PDB entry 7TYX | electron microscopy, 2.55 A resolution | chains P and R of the 7 polymer chains in the assembly

# Chain P
Protein: amylin peptide
UniProtKB: P12969 (IAPP_RAT); residues 1-37 here correspond to UniProt positions 38-74 (UniProt number = residue number + 37)
Sequence (38 residues; each row starts with the number of its first residue):
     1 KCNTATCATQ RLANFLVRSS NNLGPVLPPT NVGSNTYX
Sequence notes: amidation (38)
Modified / non-standard residues: NH2 (amino group) at position 38
UniProt features mapped onto this chain:
  - modified residue: Tyr37 (Tyrosine amide)
Cystine bridges: Cys2-Cys7

# Chain R
Protein: Calcitonin receptor
From: Homo sapiens
UniProtKB: P30988 (CALCR_HUMAN), isoform P30988-2; residues 25-474 here = UniProt positions 25-474
Sequence (501 residues; numbered -7 to 493; the number before each row is that of its first residue; numbers below 1 keep their minus sign (Met-7 is residue -7)):
    -7 MKTIIALSYI FCLVFADYKD DDDLEVLFQG PAAFSNQTYP TIEPKPFLYV VGRKKMMDAQ
    53 YKCYDRMQQL PAYQGEGPYC NRTWDGWLCW DDTPAGVLSY QFCPDYFPDF DPSEKVTKYC
   113 DEKGVWFKHP ENNRTWSNYT MCNAFTPEKL KNAYVLYYLA IVGHSLSIFT LVISLGIFVF
   173 FRSLGCQRVT LHKNMFLTYI LNSMIIIIHL VEVVPNGELV RRDPVSCKIL HFFHQYMMAC
   233 NYFWMLCEGI YLHTLIVVAV FTEKQRLRWY YLLGWGFPLV PTTIHAITRA VYFNDNCWLS
   293 VETHLLYIIH GPVMAALVVN FFFLLNIVRV LVTKMRETHE AESHMYLKAV KATMILVPLL
   353 GIQFVVFPWR PSNKMLGKIY DYVMHSLIHF QGFFVATIYC FCNNEVQTTV KRQWAQFKIQ
   413 WNQRWGRRPS NRSARAAAAA AEAGDIPIYI CHQELRNEPA NNQGEESAEI IPLNIIEQES
   473 SAPAGLEVLF QGPHHHHHHH H
Not modelled in the structure: -7 to 38, 114-116, 407-493
Sequence notes: expression tag (-7 to 24, 475-493); conflict Leu447 (Pro in P30988)
UniProt features mapped onto this chain:
  - glycosylation (N-linked (GlcNAc...) asparagine): Asn28, Asn73, Asn125, Asn130
Cystine bridges: Cys55-Cys81, Cys72-Cys112, Cys95-Cys134, Cys219-Cys289
Covalent attachments: N-acetylglucosamine (NAG) linked to Asn73, Asn125, Asn130

# Chain P / chain R interface
Residue-residue contacts - 82 pairs, chain P then chain R:
  Lys1(P) - Val293(R)
  Lys1(P) - Glu294(R)  hydrogen bond (backbone-backbone)
  Lys1(P) - Tyr299(R)  hydrogen bond (backbone-side chain)
  Cys2(P) - Val293(R)  hydrogen bond (backbone-backbone)
  Cys2(P) - Tyr299(R)
  Asn3(P) - Tyr299(R)
  Asn3(P) - Pro360(R)
  Asn3(P) - Trp361(R)
  Asn3(P) - Arg362(R)
  Thr4(P) - Pro360(R)
  Ala5(P) - Phe356(R)  hydrophobic
  Ala5(P) - Phe359(R)
  Ala5(P) - Pro360(R)
  Ala5(P) - Tyr372(R)
  Ala5(P) - Met376(R)  hydrophobic
  Ala5(P) - Ile380(R)
  Thr6(P) - Tyr234(R)
  Thr6(P) - His302(R)  hydrogen bond
  Thr6(P) - Val305(R)
  Thr6(P) - Met306(R)
  Thr6(P) - Phe356(R)
  Cys7(P) - His302(R)  hydrogen bond
  Ala8(P) - His377(R)
  Ala8(P) - Ile380(R)  hydrophobic
  Gln10(P) - Gln227(R)  hydrogen bond
  Gln10(P) - Met230(R)
  Gln10(P) - Val293(R)
  Gln10(P) - His302(R)  hydrogen bond
  Leu12(P) - Ala145(R)
  Leu12(P) - Leu148(R)
  Leu12(P) - Tyr149(R)
  Leu12(P) - His377(R)
  Ala13(P) - His201(R)
  Ala13(P) - Val206(R)  hydrophobic
  Asn14(P) - Leu291(R)
  Asn14(P) - Val293(R)
  Asn14(P) - Glu294(R)
  Phe15(P) - Lys141(R)
  Phe15(P) - Leu142(R)  hydrophobic
  Phe15(P) - Ala145(R)  hydrophobic
  Leu16(P) - Ala145(R)  hydrophobic
  Leu16(P) - Tyr149(R)  hydrophobic
  Leu16(P) - Val206(R)  hydrophobic
  Val17(P) - Val206(R)
  Val17(P) - Leu291(R)  hydrophobic
  Arg18(P) - Asp97(R)
  Arg18(P) - Phe99(R)  hydrogen bond (side chain-backbone)
  Arg18(P) - Pro100(R)  hydrogen bond (side chain-backbone)
  Arg18(P) - Phe102(R)  hydrogen bond (side chain-backbone)
  Ser19(P) - Pro100(R)
  Ser19(P) - Leu142(R)
  Ser20(P) - Leu142(R)
  Ser20(P) - Tyr146(R)  hydrogen bond
  Asn22(P) - Pro207(R)
  Asn22(P) - Gly209(R)
  Leu23(P) - Tyr146(R)  hydrophobic
  Leu23(P) - Tyr149(R)  hydrophobic
  Pro29(P) - Asp101(R)
  Thr30(P) - Phe99(R)
  Thr30(P) - Asp101(R)
  Thr30(P) - Phe102(R)
  Thr30(P) - Asn135(R)  hydrogen bond (backbone-side chain)
  Val32(P) - Trp128(R)
  Val32(P) - Tyr131(R)
  Val32(P) - Asn135(R)
  Gly33(P) - Trp128(R)  hydrogen bond (backbone-side chain)
  Ser34(P) - His121(R)
  Ser34(P) - Glu123(R)
  Ser34(P) - Asn124(R)
  Ser34(P) - Trp128(R)
  Asn35(P) - Asn124(R)
  Thr36(P) - Trp79(R)
  Thr36(P) - Trp128(R)  hydrogen bond (backbone-side chain)
  Tyr37(P) - Asp77(R)
  Tyr37(P) - Gly78(R)
  Tyr37(P) - Trp79(R)
  Tyr37(P) - Trp128(R)
  Tyr37(P) - Ser129(R)
  Tyr37(P) - Tyr131(R)
  NH2_38(P) - Thr127(R)
  NH2_38(P) - Trp128(R)
  NH2_38(P) - Ser129(R)
Also at the interface, not in a pair above, chain P (32 interface residues in all): Arg11, Pro28, Asn31
Also at the interface, not in a pair above, chain R (55 interface residues in all): Pro104, Thr132, Leu202, Asn208, Val212, His226, Ser292, His296, Leu298, Leu309

# Summary
Chain P and chain R form an interface of 32 and 55 residues respectively, with 14 hydrogen bonds. Among the
polar pairs are Lys1(P)-Tyr299(R), Thr6(P)-His302(R) and Cys7(P)-His302(R). Covalently linked
N-acetylglucosamine: at Asn73(R), Asn125(R) and Asn130(R).
Here chain P is amylin peptide and chain R is Calcitonin receptor (Homo sapiens). Entry 7TYX (Human Amylin2
Receptor in complex with Gs and rat amylin peptide) was determined by electron microscopy together with 7TYF,
7TYH, 7TYI, 7TYL, 7TYN, 7TYO and 3 further entries from the same study.
